PDB entry 8F29 | electron microscopy, 4.00 A resolution | chains C and F of the 27 polymer chains in the assembly

== Chain C ==
Protein: ATP synthase subunit alpha, mitochondrial
Source organism: Saccharomyces cerevisiae
UniProtKB: P07251 (ATPA_YEAST); residues 4-510 here correspond to UniProt positions 39-545 (UniProt number = residue number + 35)
Chain sequence (507 residues; numbered 4 to 510; the number before each row is that of its first residue):
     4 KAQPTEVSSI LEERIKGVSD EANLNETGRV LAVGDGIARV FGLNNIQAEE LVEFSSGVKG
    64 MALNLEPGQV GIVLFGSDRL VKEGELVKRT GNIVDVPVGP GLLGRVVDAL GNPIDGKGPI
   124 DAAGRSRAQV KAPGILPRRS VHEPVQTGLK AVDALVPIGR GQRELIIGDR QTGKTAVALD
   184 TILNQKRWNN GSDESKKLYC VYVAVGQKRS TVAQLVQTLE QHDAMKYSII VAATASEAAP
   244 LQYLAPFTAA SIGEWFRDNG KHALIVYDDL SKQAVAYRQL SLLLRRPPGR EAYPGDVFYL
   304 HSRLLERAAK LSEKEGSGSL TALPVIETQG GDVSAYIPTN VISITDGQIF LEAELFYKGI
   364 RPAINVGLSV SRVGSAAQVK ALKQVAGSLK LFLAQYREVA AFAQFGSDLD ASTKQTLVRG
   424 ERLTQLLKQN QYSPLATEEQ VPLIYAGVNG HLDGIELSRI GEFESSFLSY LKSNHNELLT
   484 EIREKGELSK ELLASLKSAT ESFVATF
Not modelled in the structure: 4-5
UniProt features mapped onto this chain:
  - binding site (ATP): Gly171 to Thr178
  - site: Ser372 (Required for activity)
  - modified residue (Phosphoserine): Ser22, Ser143

== Chain F ==
Protein: ATP synthase subunit beta, mitochondrial
Source organism: Saccharomyces cerevisiae
Notes: EC 7.1.2.2
UniProtKB: P00830 (ATPB_YEAST); residues 6-478 here correspond to UniProt positions 39-511 (UniProt number = residue number + 33)
Chain sequence (473 residues; row label = number of the first residue in the row):
     6 STPITGKVTA VIGAIVDVHF EQSELPAILN ALEIKTPQGK LVLEVAQHLG ENTVRTIAMD
    66 GTEGLVRGEK VLDTGGPISV PVGRETLGRI INVIGEPIDE RGPIKSKLRK PIHADPPSFA
   126 EQSTSAEILE TGIKVVDLLA PYARGGKIGL FGGAGVGKTV FIQELINNIA KAHGGFSVFT
   186 GVGERTREGN DLYREMKETG VINLEGESKV ALVFGQMNEP PGARARVALT GLTIAEYFRD
   246 EEGQDVLLFI DNIFRFTQAG SEVSALLGRI PSAVGYQPTL ATDMGLLQER ITTTKKGSVT
   306 SVQAVYVPAD DLTDPAPATT FAHLDATTVL SRGISELGIY PAVDPLDSKS RLLDAAVVGQ
   366 EHYDVASKVQ ETLQTYKSLQ DIIAILGMDE LSEQDKLTVE RARKIQRFLS QPFAVAEVFT
   426 GIPGKLVRLK DTVASFKAVL EGKYDNIPEH AFYMVGGIED VVAKAEKLAA EAN
Not modelled in the structure: 6
UniProt features mapped onto this chain:
  - binding site (ATP): Gly157 to Thr164
  - modified residue: Thr79 (Phosphothreonine), Thr204 (Phosphothreonine), Ser340 (Phosphoserine)

== How chain C and chain F interact ==
Contacting residue pairs - 104 pairs, chain C then chain F:
  Ile18(C) - Glu56(F)
  Leu34(C) - Gly55(F)
  Ala35(C) - His53(F)
  Ala35(C) - Leu54(F)
  Val36(C) - Gln52(F)
  Val36(C) - His53(F)  hydrogen bond (backbone-backbone)
  Gly37(C) - Gln52(F)
  Asp38(C) - Gln52(F)  hydrogen bond
  Asp38(C) - Arg274(F)  salt bridge
  Asp81(C) - Ile33(F)
  Arg82(C) - Ala32(F)
  Arg82(C) - Ile33(F)  hydrogen bond (side chain-backbone)
  Arg82(C) - Leu34(F)
  Arg82(C) - Asn35(F)  hydrogen bond
  Arg82(C) - Gly80(F)  hydrogen bond (side chain-backbone)
  Arg82(C) - Gly81(F)
  Arg82(C) - Pro82(F)
  Lys85(C) - Leu30(F)
  Lys85(C) - His53(F)
  Glu86(C) - Leu30(F)
  Glu86(C) - His53(F)  hydrogen bond (backbone-side chain)
  Glu86(C) - Gly55(F)
  Glu86(C) - Glu56(F)  hydrogen bond (side chain-backbone)
  Glu86(C) - Asn57(F)  hydrogen bond (side chain-backbone)
  Val109(C) - Phe124(F)  hydrophobic
  Ile117(C) - Phe124(F)
  Ile117(C) - Ala125(F)
  Asp118(C) - Phe124(F)
  Asp118(C) - Ala125(F)
  Arg173(C) - Leu317(F)
  Arg173(C) - Phe326(F)
  Arg173(C) - Asp352(F)
  Gln174(C) - Thr332(F)
  Gln174(C) - Asp352(F)
  Gln174(C) - Lys354(F)
  Lys211(C) - Lys152(F)
  Lys211(C) - Glu294(F)
  Lys211(C) - His328(F)
  Lys211(C) - Leu329(F)
  Lys211(C) - Asp330(F)  salt bridge
  Arg212(C) - Pro121(F)
  Arg212(C) - Pro122(F)  hydrogen bond (side chain-backbone)
  Arg212(C) - Ser123(F)
  Arg212(C) - Phe124(F)
  Arg212(C) - Gln127(F)
  Arg212(C) - Glu294(F)  hydrogen bond (backbone-side chain)
  Ser213(C) - Gln127(F)
  Ser213(C) - Glu294(F)
  Ser213(C) - Thr297(F)
  Ser213(C) - Asp330(F)
  Val215(C) - Phe124(F)  hydrophobic
  Ala216(C) - Phe124(F)  hydrophobic
  Ala216(C) - Gln127(F)
  Gln217(C) - Thr129(F)  hydrogen bond
  Gln217(C) - Arg356(F)  hydrogen bond
  Val219(C) - Phe124(F)  hydrophobic
  Gln220(C) - Thr129(F)
  Ala238(C) - Thr287(F)
  Ala238(C) - Gly290(F)
  Ala238(C) - Leu291(F)
  Ala238(C) - His328(F)
  Ser239(C) - Pro121(F)
  Ser239(C) - Gly290(F)
  Ser239(C) - Leu291(F)
  Ser239(C) - Glu294(F)
  Glu240(C) - Thr287(F)
  Ala242(C) - Thr287(F)
  Lys275(C) - Ala327(F)
  Val278(C) - Ala286(F)  hydrophobic
  Arg281(C) - Ser277(F)
  Arg281(C) - Ala278(F)
  Gln282(C) - Pro283(F)
  Gln282(C) - Thr284(F)
  Gln282(C) - Thr287(F)  hydrogen bond
  Leu285(C) - Ile275(F)
  Leu285(C) - Pro276(F)
  Leu285(C) - Ser277(F)
  Leu285(C) - Pro283(F)  hydrophobic
  Leu286(C) - Arg274(F)
  Leu286(C) - Thr284(F)
  Arg288(C) - Gly273(F)  hydrogen bond (side chain-backbone)
  Arg288(C) - Ile275(F)
  Glu294(C) - Ala278(F)
  Ala295(C) - Ser277(F)
  Ala295(C) - Ala278(F)
  Glu330(C) - Ala323(F)
  Gln332(C) - Thr318(F)
  Gln332(C) - Ala323(F)
  Gly333(C) - Thr318(F)
  Glu357(C) - Gln379(F)  hydrogen bond
  Phe359(C) - Lys354(F)
  Tyr360(C) - Leu351(F)  hydrogen bond (side chain-backbone)
  Tyr360(C) - Asp352(F)  hydrogen bond (side chain-backbone)
  Tyr360(C) - Lys354(F)  hydrogen bond
  Tyr360(C) - Glu376(F)
  Tyr360(C) - Gln379(F)
  Lys361(C) - Glu376(F)
  Lys361(C) - Gln379(F)
  Gly362(C) - Glu376(F)
  Arg364(C) - Tyr368(F)  hydrogen bond
  Arg364(C) - Gln375(F)  hydrogen bond
  Gln407(C) - Leu384(F)
  Gln407(C) - Ile387(F)
  Phe408(C) - Leu391(F)  hydrophobic
Interface residues without a listed pair, chain C (52 interface residues in all): Arg42, Val84, Ala241, Pro291, Gly409
Interface residues without a listed pair, chain F (63 interface residues in all): Ala51, Thr58, Ser372, Lys382, Leu396, Ser397, Asp400

== In short ==
Chain C and chain F form an interface of 52 and 63 residues respectively, with 20 hydrogen bonds and 2 salt
bridges. Polar pairs include Asp38(C)-Arg274(F), Lys211(C)-Asp330(F) and Asp38(C)-Gln52(F). Curated annotation
(UniProt) lists 8 ATP-binding residues on chain C; 8 ATP-binding residues on chain F.
Here chain C is ATP synthase subunit alpha, mitochondrial and chain F is ATP synthase subunit beta,
mitochondrial, both from Saccharomyces cerevisiae. Entry 8F29 (Yeast ATP synthase in conformation-1 at pH 6)
was determined by electron microscopy, deposited together with 8F39, 8FKJ and 8FL8.
